PDB entry 8TVW | electron microscopy, 3.60 A resolution | chains A and B of the 15 polymer chains in the assembly

[Chain A]
Molecule: DNA-directed RNA polymerase II subunit RPB1
Organism: Saccharomyces cerevisiae
Notes: EC 2.7.7.6
UniProt: P04050 (RPB1_YEAST); numbering as in UniProt (aligned over 1-1733)
Amino-acid sequence (1733 residues; numbered 1 to 1733; the number before each row is that of its first residue):
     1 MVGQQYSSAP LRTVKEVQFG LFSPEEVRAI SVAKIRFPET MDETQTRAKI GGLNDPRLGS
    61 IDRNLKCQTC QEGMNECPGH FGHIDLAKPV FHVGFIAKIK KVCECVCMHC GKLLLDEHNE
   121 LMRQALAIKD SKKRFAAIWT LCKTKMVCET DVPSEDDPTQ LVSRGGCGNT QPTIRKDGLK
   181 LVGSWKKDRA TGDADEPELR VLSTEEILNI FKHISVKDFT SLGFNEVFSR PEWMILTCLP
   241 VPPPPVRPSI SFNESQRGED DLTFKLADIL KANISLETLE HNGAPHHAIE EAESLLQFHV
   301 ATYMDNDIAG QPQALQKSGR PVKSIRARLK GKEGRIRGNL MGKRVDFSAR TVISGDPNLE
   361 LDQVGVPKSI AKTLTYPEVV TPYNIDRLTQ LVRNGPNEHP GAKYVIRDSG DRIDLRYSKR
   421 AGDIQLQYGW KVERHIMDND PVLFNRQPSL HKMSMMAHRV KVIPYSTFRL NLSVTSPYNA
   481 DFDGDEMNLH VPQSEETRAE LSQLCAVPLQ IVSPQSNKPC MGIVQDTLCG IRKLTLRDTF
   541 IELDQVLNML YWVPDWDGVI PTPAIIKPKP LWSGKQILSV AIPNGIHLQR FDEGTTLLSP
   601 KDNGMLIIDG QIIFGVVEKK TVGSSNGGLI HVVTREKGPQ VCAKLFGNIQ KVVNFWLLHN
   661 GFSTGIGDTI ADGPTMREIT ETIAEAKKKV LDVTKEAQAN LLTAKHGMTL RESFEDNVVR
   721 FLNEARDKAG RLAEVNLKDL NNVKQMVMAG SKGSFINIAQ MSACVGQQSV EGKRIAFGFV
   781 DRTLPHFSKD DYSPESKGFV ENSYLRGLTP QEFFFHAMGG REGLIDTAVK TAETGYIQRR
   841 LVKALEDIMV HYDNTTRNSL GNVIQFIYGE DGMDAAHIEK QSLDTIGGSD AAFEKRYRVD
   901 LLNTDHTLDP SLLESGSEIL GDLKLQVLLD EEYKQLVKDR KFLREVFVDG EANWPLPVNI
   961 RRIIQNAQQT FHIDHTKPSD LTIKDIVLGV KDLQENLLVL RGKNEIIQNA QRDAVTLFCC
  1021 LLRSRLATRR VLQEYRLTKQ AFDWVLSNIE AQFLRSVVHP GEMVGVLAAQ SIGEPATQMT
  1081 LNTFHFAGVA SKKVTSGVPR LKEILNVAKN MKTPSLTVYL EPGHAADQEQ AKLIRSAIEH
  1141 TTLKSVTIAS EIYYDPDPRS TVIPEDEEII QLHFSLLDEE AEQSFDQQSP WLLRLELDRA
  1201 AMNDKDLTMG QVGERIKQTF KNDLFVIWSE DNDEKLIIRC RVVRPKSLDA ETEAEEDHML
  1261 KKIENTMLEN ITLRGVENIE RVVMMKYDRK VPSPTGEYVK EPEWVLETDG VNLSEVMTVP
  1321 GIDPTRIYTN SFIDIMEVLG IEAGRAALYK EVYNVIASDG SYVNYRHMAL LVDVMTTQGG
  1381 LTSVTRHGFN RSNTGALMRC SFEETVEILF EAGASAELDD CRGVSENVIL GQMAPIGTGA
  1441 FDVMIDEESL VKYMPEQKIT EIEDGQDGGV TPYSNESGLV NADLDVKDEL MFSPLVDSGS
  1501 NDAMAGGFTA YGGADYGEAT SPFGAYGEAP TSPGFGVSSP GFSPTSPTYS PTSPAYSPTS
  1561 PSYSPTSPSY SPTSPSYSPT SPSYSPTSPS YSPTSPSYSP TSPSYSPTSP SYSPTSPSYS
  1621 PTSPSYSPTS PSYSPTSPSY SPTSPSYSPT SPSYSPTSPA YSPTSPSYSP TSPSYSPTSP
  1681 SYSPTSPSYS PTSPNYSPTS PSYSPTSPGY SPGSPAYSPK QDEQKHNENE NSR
Disordered / not traced: 1-7, 42-44, 188-198, 1079-1096, 1158-1187, 1221-1224, 1243-1256, 1455-1733
Ion coordination: Zn2+ site 1: C67, C77, H80; Zn2+ site 2: C107, M108, C110, C167; Mg2+: D483, D485
Curated features (UniProtKB/Swiss-Prot):
  - region: P248 to D260 (Lid loop), N306 to K323 (Rudder loop), P810 to E822 (Bridging helix)
  - binding site (Zn(2+)): C67, C70, C77, H80, C107, C110, C148, C167
  - binding site (Mg(2+)): D481, D483, D485
  - modified residue: T1471 (Phosphothreonine)
  - cross-link (Glycyl lysine isopeptide (Lys-Gly)): K695 (interchain with G-Cter in ubiquitin), K1246 (interchain with G-Cter in ubiquitin), K1350 (interchain with G-Cter in ubiquitin)
  - natural variant: S1653 to P1659 (deletion: In strain: A364A)
  - mutagenesis: K1246 (K1246R: Impairs ubiquitination during transcription stress)

[Chain B]
Molecule: DNA-directed RNA polymerase subunit beta
Organism: Saccharomyces cerevisiae
Notes: EC 2.7.7.6
UniProt: A0A6A5Q4H2 (A0A6A5Q4H2_YEASX); residues 1-1224 here = UniProt positions 1-1224
Amino-acid sequence (1224 residues; row label = number of the first residue in the row):
     1 MSDLANSEKY YDEDPYGFED ESAPITAEDS WAVISAFFRE KGLVSQQLDS FNQFVDYTLQ
    61 DIICEDSTLI LEQLAQHTTE SDNISRKYEI SFGKIYVTKP MVNESDGVTH ALYPQEARLR
   121 NLTYSSGLFV DVKKRTYEAI DVPGRELKYE LIAEESEDDS ESGKVFIGRL PIMLRSKNCY
   181 LSEATESDLY KLKECPFDMG GYFIINGSEK VLIAQERSAG NIVQVFKKAA PSPISHVAEI
   241 RSALEKGSRF ISTLQVKLYG REGSSARTIK ATLPYIKQDI PIVIIFRALG IIPDGEILEH
   301 ICYDVNDWQM LEMLKPCVED GFVIQDRETA LDFIGRRGTA LGIKKEKRIQ YAKDILQKEF
   361 LPHITQLEGF ESRKAFFLGY MINRLLLCAL DRKDQDDRDH FGKKRLDLAG PLLAQLFKTL
   421 FKKLTKDIFR YMQRTVEEAH DFNMKLAINA KTITSGLKYA LATGNWGEQK KAMSSRAGVS
   481 QVLNRYTYSS TLSHLRRTNT PIGRDGKLAK PRQLHNTHWG LVCPAETPEG QACGLVKNLS
   541 LMSCISVGTD PMPIITFLSE WGMEPLEDYV PHQSPDATRV FVNGVWHGVH RNPARLMETL
   601 RTLRRKGDIN PEVSMIRDIR EKELKIFTDA GRVYRPLFIV EDDESLGHKE LKVRKGHIAK
   661 LMATEYQDIE GGFEDVEEYT WSSLLNEGLV EYIDAEEEES ILIAMQPEDL EPAEANEEND
   721 LDVDPAKRIR VSHHATTFTH CEIHPSMILG VAASIIPFPD HNQSPRNTYQ SAMGKQAMGV
   781 FLTNYNVRMD TMANILYYPQ KPLGTTRAME YLKFRELPAG QNAIVAIACY SGYNQEDSMI
   841 MNQSSIDRGL FRSLFFRSYM DQEKKYGMSI TETFEKPQRT NTLRMKHGTY DKLDDDGLIA
   901 PGVRVSGEDV IIGKTTPISP DEEELGQRTA YHSKRDASTP LRSTENGIVD QVLVTTNQDG
   961 LKFVKVRVRT TKIPQIGDKF ASRHGQKGTI GITYRREDMP FTAEGIVPDL IINPHAIPSR
  1021 MTVAHLIECL LSKVAALSGN EGDASPFTDI TVEGISKLLR EHGYQSRGFE VMYNGHTGKK
  1081 LMAQIFFGPT YYQRLRHMVD DKIHARARGP MQVLTRQPVE GRSRDGGLRF GEMERDCMIA
  1141 HGAASFLKER LMEASDAFRV HICGICGLMT VIAKLNHNQF ECKGCDNKID IYQIHIPYAA
  1201 KLLFQELMAM NITPRLYTDR SRDF
Disordered / not traced: 1-19, 73-86, 140-161, 244-251, 340-346, 436-441, 468-475, 503-513, 673-676, 717-735, 880-944
Ion coordination: Zn2+: C1163, C1166, C1182, C1185

[How chain A and chain B interact]
Contacting residue pairs (328):
  S8(A) - H1161(B)
  S8(A) - Q1193(B)  hydrogen bond
  A9(A) - I1191(B)
  A9(A) - Q1193(B)
  P10(A) - I1191(B)
  P10(A) - Y1192(B)
  P10(A) - Q1193(B)  hydrogen bond (backbone-backbone)
  L11(A) - Q1193(B)
  L11(A) - H1195(B)
  R12(A) - Y1192(B)
  R12(A) - Q1193(B)  hydrogen bond (backbone-backbone)
  R12(A) - T1218(B)  hydrogen bond (side chain-backbone)
  R12(A) - D1219(B)  salt bridge
  T13(A) - T1218(B)
  V14(A) - I1194(B)  hydrophobic
  V14(A) - Y1217(B)
  K15(A) - Y1217(B)  hydrogen bond (backbone-backbone)
  K15(A) - T1218(B)
  K15(A) - D1219(B)
  K15(A) - R1220(B)  hydrogen bond (backbone-side chain)
  E16(A) - Y1217(B)  hydrogen bond (backbone-backbone)
  E16(A) - D1219(B)
  E16(A) - S1221(B)  hydrogen bond (side chain-backbone)
  V17(A) - R1215(B)
  V17(A) - L1216(B)  hydrophobic
  Q18(A) - T1213(B)
  Q18(A) - P1214(B)
  Q18(A) - R1215(B)  hydrogen bond (backbone-backbone)
  Q18(A) - Y1217(B)
  F19(A) - T1213(B)
  F19(A) - P1214(B)  hydrophobic
  G20(A) - I1212(B)
  G20(A) - T1213(B)  hydrogen bond (backbone-side chain)
  L21(A) - N1211(B)
  L21(A) - I1212(B)  hydrophobic
  L21(A) - T1213(B)  hydrogen bond (backbone-side chain)
  F22(A) - L1168(B)  hydrophobic
  F22(A) - M1208(B)  hydrophobic
  F22(A) - N1211(B)
  F22(A) - I1212(B)
  F22(A) - T1213(B)
  E26(A) - L1168(B)
  E26(A) - R1215(B)  salt bridge
  A29(A) - K1183(B)
  A29(A) - G1184(B)
  I30(A) - L1168(B)  hydrophobic
  I30(A) - T1170(B)
  C70(A) - I1172(B)  hydrophobic
  Q71(A) - N1176(B)
  E72(A) - N1176(B)
  M74(A) - R1116(B)  hydrogen bond (backbone-side chain)
  N75(A) - R1116(B)  hydrogen bond (backbone-side chain)
  N75(A) - F1158(B)
  E76(A) - R1159(B)  salt bridge
  P78(A) - K1201(B)
  G79(A) - K1201(B)
  F81(A) - Q1205(B)
  F81(A) - M1208(B)  hydrophobic
  F81(A) - A1209(B)
  H92(A) - M1210(B)  hydrogen bond (side chain-backbone)
  F228(A) - R1215(B)
  W233(A) - N1211(B)
  L236(A) - N1211(B)
  P240(A) - M1208(B)
  P242(A) - A1209(B)  hydrophobic
  P243(A) - Q1205(B)
  V246(A) - Q1205(B)
  V246(A) - E1206(B)
  N253(A) - K865(B)  hydrogen bond
  E254(A) - K865(B)  salt bridge
  Y303(A) - A1209(B)
  M304(A) - M1210(B)  hydrophobic
  I325(A) - M1210(B)  hydrophobic
  R328(A) - L1114(B)
  R328(A) - E1206(B)  salt bridge
  L329(A) - L1203(B)  hydrophobic
  L329(A) - E1206(B)
  R335(A) - L1114(B)
  R335(A) - A1199(B)
  R335(A) - L1202(B)
  R335(A) - E1206(B)  salt bridge
  I336(A) - L1203(B)  hydrophobic
  R337(A) - R1129(B)  hydrogen bond (backbone-side chain)
  R337(A) - E1132(B)
  G338(A) - R1129(B)  hydrogen bond (backbone-side chain)
  N339(A) - Q1117(B)  hydrogen bond
  N339(A) - A1199(B)
  L340(A) - A1199(B)  hydrophobic
  L340(A) - A1200(B)
  L340(A) - L1203(B)  hydrophobic
  M341(A) - R1135(B)
  G342(A) - R1129(B)  hydrogen bond (backbone-side chain)
  G342(A) - F1130(B)
  K343(A) - Q1117(B)
  K343(A) - F1130(B)  hydrogen bond (backbone-backbone)
  K343(A) - L1151(B)  hydrogen bond (side chain-backbone)
  K343(A) - S1155(B)
  K343(A) - D1156(B)  salt bridge
  K343(A) - P1197(B)
  R344(A) - P1118(B)
  R344(A) - V1119(B)
  R344(A) - E1120(B)  salt bridge
  R344(A) - G1127(B)  hydrogen bond (side chain-backbone)
  R344(A) - L1128(B)
  R344(A) - R1129(B)
  R344(A) - S1155(B)  hydrogen bond (backbone-side chain)
  V345(A) - R1106(B)
  V345(A) - G1127(B)
  V345(A) - L1128(B)  hydrogen bond (backbone-backbone)
  V345(A) - F1130(B)  hydrophobic
  V345(A) - R1150(B)
  D346(A) - R1106(B)
  D346(A) - R1108(B)
  D346(A) - R1150(B)  hydrogen bond (backbone-side chain)
  D346(A) - A1154(B)
  F347(A) - R1106(B)  hydrogen bond (backbone-backbone)
  F347(A) - A1107(B)  hydrophobic
  F347(A) - R1150(B)
  S348(A) - A1105(B)
  S348(A) - R1106(B)  hydrogen bond (backbone-backbone)
  S348(A) - L1128(B)
  A349(A) - H1104(B)
  A349(A) - A1105(B)  hydrophobic
  A349(A) - L1128(B)
  R350(A) - K1102(B)
  R350(A) - I1103(B)
  R350(A) - H1104(B)  hydrogen bond (backbone-backbone)
  R350(A) - L1128(B)
  T351(A) - I1103(B)
  G355(A) - Y833(B)
  D356(A) - Y833(B)  hydrogen bond
  P357(A) - G832(B)
  P357(A) - Y833(B)
  N358(A) - Y833(B)  hydrogen bond
  S369(A) - I1103(B)
  T373(A) - A1105(B)
  L374(A) - R1106(B)
  R412(A) - R1108(B)
  E433(A) - R1108(B)  salt bridge
  L443(A) - M1138(B)  hydrophobic
  L443(A) - F1146(B)  hydrophobic
  N445(A) - E1134(B)
  Q447(A) - E1134(B)  hydrogen bond
  S449(A) - M1133(B)
  S449(A) - C1137(B)
  H451(A) - C1137(B)  hydrogen bond (backbone-side chain)
  K452(A) - H1141(B)  hydrogen bond (backbone-side chain)
  M455(A) - E1134(B)
  M455(A) - C1137(B)  hydrophobic
  M455(A) - H1141(B)  hydrogen bond (backbone-side chain)
  Y465(A) - I976(B)  hydrophobic
  S466(A) - V1099(B)
  S466(A) - I1103(B)
  T467(A) - I976(B)
  R469(A) - I976(B)
  R469(A) - G991(B)  hydrogen bond (side chain-backbone)
  L472(A) - Q835(B)
  L472(A) - E836(B)
  T475(A) - E836(B)  hydrogen bond
  A480(A) - E836(B)
  D481(A) - E836(B)
  D481(A) - D837(B)
  F482(A) - E836(B)  hydrogen bond (backbone-side chain)
  F482(A) - T989(B)  hydrogen bond (backbone-side chain)
  D483(A) - D837(B)
  D483(A) - K979(B)
  D483(A) - K987(B)
  D483(A) - T989(B)
  G484(A) - T989(B)
  N488(A) - L1128(B)
  H490(A) - F1130(B)
  V491(A) - R1150(B)  hydrogen bond (backbone-side chain)
  P492(A) - R1150(B)
  Q493(A) - E1149(B)
  Q493(A) - E1153(B)
  E496(A) - S1145(B)  hydrogen bond
  T497(A) - F1146(B)
  T497(A) - E1149(B)
  E500(A) - A1143(B)
  E500(A) - A1144(B)  hydrogen bond (side chain-backbone)
  E500(A) - S1145(B)  hydrogen bond (side chain-backbone)
  E500(A) - F1146(B)  hydrogen bond (side chain-backbone)
  L501(A) - F1146(B)  hydrophobic
  C505(A) - H1141(B)
  Q510(A) - H1141(B)
  Q525(A) - Q835(B)
  Q525(A) - H1015(B)
  D526(A) - C829(B)  hydrogen bond
  D526(A) - N834(B)
  D526(A) - Q835(B)  hydrogen bond (backbone-side chain)
  D526(A) - N1013(B)  hydrogen bond
  D526(A) - H1015(B)  salt bridge
  C529(A) - H1015(B)
  N654(A) - Q835(B)
  L657(A) - C829(B)  hydrophobic
  L658(A) - Y830(B)
  L658(A) - N1074(B)  hydrogen bond (backbone-side chain)
  L658(A) - H1076(B)
  L658(A) - L1081(B)
  H659(A) - N1074(B)  hydrogen bond
  H659(A) - T1077(B)
  N660(A) - M1082(B)
  N660(A) - A1083(B)  hydrogen bond (backbone-backbone)
  G661(A) - C829(B)
  G661(A) - A1083(B)
  F662(A) - A828(B)
  F662(A) - C829(B)  hydrogen bond (backbone-backbone)
  F662(A) - P1014(B)
  S663(A) - I827(B)  hydrogen bond (side chain-backbone)
  S663(A) - A828(B)
  S663(A) - P1014(B)
  S663(A) - Q1084(B)
  S663(A) - I1085(B)
  S663(A) - F1086(B)  hydrogen bond (side chain-backbone)
  T664(A) - I827(B)
  T664(A) - P1014(B)
  T664(A) - F1086(B)
  G665(A) - F1069(B)
  G665(A) - F1086(B)
  I666(A) - V1023(B)
  I666(A) - L1026(B)  hydrophobic
  I666(A) - I1027(B)  hydrophobic
  I666(A) - V1052(B)  hydrophobic
  G667(A) - R1067(B)
  I670(A) - R1067(B)
  M746(A) - P1018(B)  hydrophobic
  S751(A) - H1015(B)  hydrogen bond
  K752(A) - H1015(B)
  K752(A) - S1019(B)
  K752(A) - R1020(B)
  N757(A) - P1018(B)  hydrogen bond (side chain-backbone)
  N757(A) - S1019(B)
  N757(A) - M1021(B)
  Q760(A) - M1021(B)
  A776(A) - N516(B)
  G778(A) - H515(B)
  G778(A) - N516(B)
  F779(A) - N516(B)
  F779(A) - T517(B)
  F779(A) - E699(B)
  V780(A) - E699(B)  hydrogen bond (backbone-side chain)
  R782(A) - E698(B)  hydrogen bond (side chain-backbone)
  R782(A) - E699(B)  hydrogen bond (side chain-backbone)
  R782(A) - I701(B)  hydrogen bond (side chain-backbone)
  T783(A) - N516(B)  hydrogen bond (backbone-side chain)
  L784(A) - N516(B)
  P785(A) - I703(B)  hydrogen bond (backbone-backbone)
  H786(A) - W519(B)  hydrogen bond
  H786(A) - L702(B)
  H786(A) - I703(B)  hydrogen bond (side chain-backbone)
  H786(A) - M705(B)
  H786(A) - E742(B)
  Y804(A) - H761(B)  hydrogen bond (backbone-side chain)
  Y804(A) - N762(B)
  Y804(A) - Q763(B)
  Y804(A) - M1021(B)  hydrophobic
  Y804(A) - V1023(B)
  L805(A) - H761(B)  hydrogen bond (backbone-side chain)
  L805(A) - V1052(B)  hydrophobic
  R806(A) - H761(B)
  G807(A) - D760(B)
  G807(A) - H761(B)  hydrogen bond (backbone-side chain)
  L808(A) - D760(B)  hydrogen bond (backbone-backbone)
  L808(A) - F1047(B)
  T809(A) - F1047(B)
  P810(A) - W519(B)  hydrophobic
  P810(A) - M705(B)  hydrophobic
  P810(A) - P745(B)  hydrophobic
  P810(A) - F1047(B)
  Q811(A) - M705(B)
  F813(A) - L749(B)  hydrophobic
  F813(A) - P759(B)
  F813(A) - D760(B)
  F813(A) - N767(B)
  F813(A) - F1047(B)  hydrophobic
  F814(A) - N516(B)
  F814(A) - W519(B)  hydrophobic
  F814(A) - P524(B)  hydrophobic
  F814(A) - I748(B)  hydrophobic
  H816(A) - Q763(B)
  H816(A) - S764(B)  hydrogen bond (side chain-backbone)
  A817(A) - P524(B)  hydrophobic
  A817(A) - S764(B)
  M818(A) - L514(B)
  G820(A) - S764(B)
  R821(A) - L514(B)
  R821(A) - G534(B)  hydrogen bond (side chain-backbone)
  L824(A) - E529(B)
  L824(A) - T768(B)
  L824(A) - Y769(B)  hydrophobic
  I825(A) - C533(B)
  A828(A) - G530(B)
  Q838(A) - M1133(B)
  V842(A) - D1136(B)
  K843(A) - R1135(B)
  E846(A) - R1135(B)  salt bridge
  M1063(A) - I1139(B)
  V1066(A) - I1139(B)  hydrophobic
  V1066(A) - A1140(B)  hydrophobic
  Q1070(A) - D1136(B)  hydrogen bond (side chain-backbone)
  Q1070(A) - C1137(B)
  N1265(A) - R261(B)  hydrogen bond
  N1265(A) - G263(B)  hydrogen bond (side chain-backbone)
  E1269(A) - R261(B)  salt bridge
  L1409(A) - L1207(B)  hydrophobic
  F1410(A) - M1210(B)  hydrophobic
  D1420(A) - R1220(B)  hydrogen bond (backbone-side chain)
  R1422(A) - R1220(B)
  V1424(A) - I1139(B)  hydrophobic
  V1428(A) - L1151(B)  hydrophobic
  I1429(A) - P1197(B)
  I1429(A) - A1200(B)
  L1430(A) - H1195(B)
  L1430(A) - I1196(B)
  L1430(A) - P1197(B)
  G1431(A) - K1148(B)
  G1431(A) - M1152(B)
  G1431(A) - P1197(B)
  Q1432(A) - K1148(B)
  M1433(A) - S1145(B)
  M1433(A) - K1148(B)
  A1434(A) - A1144(B)
  I1436(A) - I1139(B)  hydrophobic
  I1436(A) - A1144(B)
  G1437(A) - G1142(B)
  T1438(A) - G1142(B)  hydrogen bond (backbone-backbone)
  T1438(A) - A1144(B)
  T1438(A) - S1145(B)
Other interface residues (no listed pair), chain A (189 interface residues in all): Q68, T69, F95, P245, P248, V352, S354, I370, S454, S494, L504, T527, D668, T669, N742, M761, F777, F787, G1413, G1439
Other interface residues (no listed pair), chain B (174 interface residues in all): R267, H400, H518, S700, P765, S831, S838, Q975, G977, G988, I992, I1017, L1030, V1113, T1115, G1121, G1131, L1147, A1173, K1174, L1175, F1180, Y1198, F1204

[Overview]
Chain A and chain B form an interface of 189 and 174 residues respectively, with 73 hydrogen bonds and 12 salt
bridges. Polar contacts include R12(A)-D1219(B), E26(A)-R1215(B) and E76(A)-R1159(B).
Here chain A is DNA-directed RNA polymerase II subunit RPB1 and chain B is DNA-directed RNA polymerase subunit
beta, both from Saccharomyces cerevisiae. Entry 8TVW (Cryo-EM structure of CPD-stalled Pol II (conformation
1)) was determined by electron microscopy (same publication as 8TUG, 8TVP, 8TVQ, 8TVS, 8TVV, 8TVX and 8TVY).
